1UPM - chains F and S of the 16 polymer chains in the assembly; structure by X-ray diffraction, 2.30 A resolution.

# Chain F (and S)
Protein: Ribulose bisphosphate carboxylase small chain
Organism: Spinacia oleracea
Notes: EC 4.1.1.39; chain S of this document is another copy of the same molecule, construct and numbering; everything in this record applies to it too
Reference sequence: Q43832 (RBS2_SPIOL); residues 1-123 here correspond to UniProt positions 58-180 (UniProt number = residue number + 57)
Amino-acid sequence (123 residues; each row starts with the number of its first residue):
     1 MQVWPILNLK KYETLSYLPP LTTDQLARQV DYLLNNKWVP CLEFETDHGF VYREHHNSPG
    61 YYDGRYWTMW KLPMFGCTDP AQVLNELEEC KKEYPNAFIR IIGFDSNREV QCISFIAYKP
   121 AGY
Differences from the reference sequence: conflict Gln2 (Lys59 in Q43832), Ile6 (Thr63 in Q43832), Leu7 (Gln64 in Q43832), Leu9 (Met66 in Q43832), Lys11 (Arg68 in Q43832), Glu109 (Gln166 in Q43832), Ile113 (Val170 in Q43832)

# Chain F / chain S interface
Contacting residue pairs (10):
  Thr46(F) - Ile6(S)
  Thr46(F) - Leu7(S)
  Asp47(F) - Leu7(S)
  Thr68(F) - Ile6(S)
  Trp70(F) - Val3(S)  hydrophobic
  Lys71(F) - Met1(S)
  Lys71(F) - Val3(S)
  Tyr94(F) - Pro5(S)
  Tyr94(F) - Ile6(S)
  Asn96(F) - Leu7(S)
Interface residues without a listed pair, chain F (11 interface residues in all): Phe44, Met69, Leu72, Glu93
Interface residues without a listed pair, chain S (6 interface residues in all): Trp4

# Overview
11 residues of chain F face 6 of chain S across their interface.
Chain F and chain S are both Ribulose bisphosphate carboxylase small chain (Spinacia oleracea); the structure,
Activated spinach rubisco complexed with 2-carboxyarabinitol 2 bisphosphat and CA2+, was determined by X-ray
diffraction together with 1UPP from the same study.
